Entry 6N1W (electron microscopy, 4.20 A resolution (low resolution: residue-level contacts below are approximate; hydrogen-bond / salt-bridge calls are withheld)); this record covers chains 2 and 3 of the 24 polymer chains in the assembly.

# Chain 2
Name: Envelope glycoprotein gp120
Organism: Human immunodeficiency virus 1
UniProtKB: Q2N0S6 (Q2N0S6_9HIV1); the construct lacks a stretch of the UniProt sequence and is renumbered around it, so the offset changes along the chain: 31-141 = UniProt 30-140; 150-185 = UniProt 141-176; 187-309 = UniProt 186-308; 312-321 = UniProt 309-318; 2 more segments
Chain sequence (473 residues; numbered 31 to 505 plus 10 insertion-coded residues; 12 numbers in that range are skipped by the numbering (no residue carries them; nothing is unmodelled there); the number before each row is that of its first residue; a row labelled like 185A-185I holds insertion residues (185A, then the next letters in order)):
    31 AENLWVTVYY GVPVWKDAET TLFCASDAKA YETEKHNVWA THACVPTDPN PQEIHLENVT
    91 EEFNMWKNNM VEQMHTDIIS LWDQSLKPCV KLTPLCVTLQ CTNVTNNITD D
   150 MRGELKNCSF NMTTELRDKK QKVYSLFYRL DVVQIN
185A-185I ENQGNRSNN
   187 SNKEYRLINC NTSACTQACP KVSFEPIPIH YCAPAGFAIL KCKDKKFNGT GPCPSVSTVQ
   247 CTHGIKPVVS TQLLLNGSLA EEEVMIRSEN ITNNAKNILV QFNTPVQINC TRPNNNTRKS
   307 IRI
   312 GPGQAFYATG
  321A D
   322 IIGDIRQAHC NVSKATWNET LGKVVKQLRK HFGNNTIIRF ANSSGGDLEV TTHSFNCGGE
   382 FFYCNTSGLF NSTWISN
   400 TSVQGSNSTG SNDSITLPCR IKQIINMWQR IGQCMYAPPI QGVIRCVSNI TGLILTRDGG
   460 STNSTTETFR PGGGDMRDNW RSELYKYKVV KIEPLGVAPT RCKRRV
Unresolved in the structure: 185A-185I, 400-410
Sequence notes: conflict Cys201 (Ile200 in Q2N0S6), Asn332 (Thr330 in Q2N0S6), Cys433 (Ala430 in Q2N0S6), Cys501 (Ala498 in Q2N0S6)
Disulfides: Cys119-Cys205, Cys131-Cys157, Cys201-Cys433, Cys218-Cys247, Cys228-Cys239, Cys296-Cys331, Cys378-Cys445, Cys385-Cys418
Glycans and other covalent adducts: N-acetylglucosamine (NAG) linked to Asn133, Asn156, Asn160, Asn197, Asn234, Asn262, Asn295, Asn301, Asn355, Asn363, Asn386, Asn392; glycan linked to Asn137, Asn276, Asn332

# Chain 3
Name: DFPH-a.15 heavy chain
Organism: Macaca mulatta
Chain sequence (224 residues; numbered 1 to 209 plus 15 insertion-coded residues; the number before each row is that of its first residue; a row labelled like 31A-31B holds insertion residues (31A, then the next letters in order)):
     1 QVQLQVSGPG VVRPSETLSL TCEVSSGSTS R
31A-31B DF
    32 FYWSWVRQTP GKGLEWIGGM Y
   52A S
    53 NSEETNHNPS LKSRVIISKD TSKNEFSLRL
82A-82C TSV
    83 TAADTAVYFC SSRAKIYY
100A-100I SASYSGGRI
   101 DVWGPGLLVT VSSASTKGPS VFPLAPSSES TAALGCLVKD YFPEPVTVSW NSGSLTSGVH
   161 TFPAVLQSSG LYSLSSVVTV PSSSLGTQTY VCNVNHKPSN TKVDKRVEI
Unresolved in the structure: 113-209
Disulfides: Cys22-Cys92

# Chain 2 / chain 3 interface
Pairs across the interface - 9 pairs, chain 2 then chain 3:
  Asn80(2) with Arg31(3)
  Pro81(2) with Ser30(3)
  Gln82(2) with Thr29(3); Arg31(3)
  Glu83(2) with Thr29(3); Ser30(3)
  Ile84(2) with Ser28(3); Thr29(3)
  His85(2) with Ser28(3)
Also at the interface, not in a pair above, chain 3 (5 interface residues in all): Gly27

# In short
6 residues of chain 2 face 5 of chain 3 across their interface. Covalently linked N-acetylglucosamine: at
Asn133(2), Asn156(2), Asn160(2), Asn197(2), Asn234(2) and Asn262(2) and 6 more.
Chain 2 is Envelope glycoprotein gp120 (Human immunodeficiency virus 1) and chain 3 is DFPH-a.15 heavy chain
(Macaca mulatta); the structure, Cryo-EM structure at 4.2 A resolution of vaccine-elicited antibody DFPH-a.15
in complex with HIV-1 Env BG505 ..., was determined by electron microscopy together with 6MPH, 6MQC, 6MQE,
6MQM, 6MQR, 6N16 and 4 further entries from the same study.
